7BNW - chain A; structure by X-ray diffraction, 2.59 A resolution.

[Chain A]
Molecule: nanobody nb18
Source organism: Lama glama
Notes: antibody fragment or engineered binder
Chain sequence (129 residues; row label = number of the first residue in the row; a row labelled like 82A-82C holds insertion residues (82A, then the next letters in order); numbers below 1 keep their minus sign (Met-1 is residue -1)):
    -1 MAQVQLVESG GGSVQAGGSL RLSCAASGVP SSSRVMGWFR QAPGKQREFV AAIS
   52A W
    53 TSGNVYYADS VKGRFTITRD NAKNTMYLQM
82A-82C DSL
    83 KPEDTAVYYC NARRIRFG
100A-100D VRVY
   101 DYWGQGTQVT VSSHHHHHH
Not modelled in the structure: -1 to 1, 114-119
Disulfides: Cys22-Cys92

[In short]
Chain A is nanobody nb18 (Lama glama); the structure, Llama nanobody nb18 raised against GldL from
Flavobacterium jonhsoniae, was determined by X-ray diffraction together with 7BNP from the same study.
